PDB entry 4YVQ | X-ray diffraction, 2.40 A resolution | chains A and C

# Chain A
Protein: Glutamyl-tRNA reductase 1, chloroplastic
Organism: Arabidopsis thaliana
Notes: EC 1.2.1.70; fragment: C-terminal Region
UniProtKB: P42804 (HEM11_ARATH); residues 440-543 here = UniProt positions 440-543
Sequence (105 residues; each row starts with the number of its first residue):
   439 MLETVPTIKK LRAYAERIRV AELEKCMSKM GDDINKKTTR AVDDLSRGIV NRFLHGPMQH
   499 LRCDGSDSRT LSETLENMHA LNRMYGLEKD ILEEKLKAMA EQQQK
Disordered / not traced: 502-506, 528-543
Differences from the reference sequence: expression tag (439)

# Chain C
Protein: Protein FLUORESCENT IN BLUE LIGHT, chloroplastic
Organism: Arabidopsis thaliana
Notes: fragment: TPR Domain
UniProtKB: Q940U6 (FLU_ARATH); residue numbers follow UniProt; this construct covers 195-316
Sequence (159 residues; each row starts with the number of its first residue):
   158 MKYLLPTAAA GLLLLAAQPA MAMDIGINSD PHHHHHHIVE PKKQELISKL KTGKTFLRNQ
   218 EPEKAYTEFK IALELAQSLK DPTEEKKAAR GLGASLQRQG KYREAIQYHS MVLAISKRES
   278 EDSGITEAYG AIADCYTELG DLEKAGKFYD TYIARLETD
Disordered / not traced: 158-197
Differences from the reference sequence: expression tag (158-194)
UniProt features mapped onto this chain:
  - mutagenesis: Ala-262 (A262V: In flu1-1; rapid bleaching and death when transferred from the dark to the light, accumulation of Pchlide and ALA, and impaired HEMA1 interaction)

# Chain A / chain C interface
Contacting residue pairs - 29 pairs, chain A then chain C:
  Leu-440(A) / Leu-299(C)
  Leu-440(A) / Glu-300(C)
  Val-443(A) / Thr-294(C)
  Val-443(A) / Leu-299(C)  hydrophobic
  Val-443(A) / Tyr-306(C)  hydrophobic
  Ile-446(A) / Tyr-306(C)  hydrophobic
  Lys-447(A) / Asp-291(C)
  Lys-447(A) / Thr-294(C)
  Lys-447(A) / Glu-295(C)  salt bridge
  Lys-447(A) / Tyr-306(C)
  Arg-450(A) / Gly-287(C)
  Arg-450(A) / Ala-288(C)
  Arg-450(A) / Asp-291(C)  salt bridge
  Arg-450(A) / Tyr-306(C)
  Arg-450(A) / Tyr-309(C)  hydrogen bond
  Glu-462(A) / Arg-215(C)  salt bridge
  Arg-478(A) / Ser-280(C)
  Arg-485(A) / Glu-284(C)  salt bridge
  Asn-489(A) / Leu-313(C)
  Arg-490(A) / Leu-313(C)
  His-493(A) / Ile-310(C)
  His-493(A) / Leu-313(C)
  His-493(A) / Glu-314(C)  salt bridge
  Met-496(A) / Tyr-309(C)
  Met-496(A) / Ile-310(C)  hydrophobic
  Met-496(A) / Leu-313(C)  hydrophobic
  Gln-497(A) / Ile-310(C)
  Arg-500(A) / Gly-303(C)
  Arg-500(A) / Asp-307(C)  salt bridge
Also at the interface, not in a pair above, chain A (16 interface residues in all): Pro-444, Leu-492
Also at the interface, not in a pair above, chain C (20 interface residues in all): Lys-244, Thr-283, Ala-302
Interface features reported in the paper:
  - residue pairs: Lys-447(A)/Glu-295(C) (salt bridge), Arg-450(A)/Asp-291(C) (salt bridge), Arg-450(A)/Tyr-309(C) (hydrogen bond), Glu-462(A)/Arg-215(C) (salt bridge), Arg-485(A)/Glu-284(C) (salt bridge), Arg-500(A)/Asp-307(C) (salt bridge)

# Overview
Chain A and chain C form an interface of 16 and 20 residues respectively; the contacts include 1 hydrogen bond
and 6 salt bridges. Polar contacts include Lys-447(A)/Glu-295(C), Arg-450(A)/Asp-291(C) and
Glu-462(A)/Arg-215(C). The paper describes salt bridges between Lys-447(A) and Glu-295(C), Arg-450(A) and
Asp-291(C) and Glu-462(A) and Arg-215(C) among others; a hydrogen bond between Arg-450(A) and Tyr-309(C).
Chain A is Glutamyl-tRNA reductase 1, chloroplastic and chain C is Protein FLUORESCENT IN BLUE LIGHT,
chloroplastic, both from Arabidopsis thaliana; the structure, Crystal Structure of FLU-TPR in Complex with the
C-terminal Region of GluTR, was determined by X-ray diffraction (same publication as 4YVO).
